Entry 4USR (X-ray diffraction, 1.83 A resolution); this record covers chain A.

# Chain A
Name: Monooxygenase
From: Pseudomonas stutzeri NF13
Notes: EC 1.14.13.8
UniProt: M2V3J0 (M2V3J0_PSEST); numbering as in UniProt (aligned over 1-358)
Sequence (361 residues; each row starts with the number of its first residue; numbers below 1 keep their minus sign (Gly-2 is residue -2)):
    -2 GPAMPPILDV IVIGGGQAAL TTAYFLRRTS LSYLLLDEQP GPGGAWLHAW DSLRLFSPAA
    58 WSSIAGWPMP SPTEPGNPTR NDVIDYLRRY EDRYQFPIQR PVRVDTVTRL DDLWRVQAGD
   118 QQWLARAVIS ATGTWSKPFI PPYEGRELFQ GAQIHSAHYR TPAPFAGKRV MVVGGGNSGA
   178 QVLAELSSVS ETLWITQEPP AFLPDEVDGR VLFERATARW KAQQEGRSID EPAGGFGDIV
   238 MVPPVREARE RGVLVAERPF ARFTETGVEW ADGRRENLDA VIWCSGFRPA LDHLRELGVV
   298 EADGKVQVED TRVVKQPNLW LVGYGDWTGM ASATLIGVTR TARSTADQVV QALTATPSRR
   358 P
Disordered / not traced: 355-358
Sequence notes: expression tag (-2 to 0)
Residues lining bound ligands: FAD (flavin-adenine dinucleotide): Ile10, Gly11, Gly12, Gly13, Gln14, Ala15, Leu33, Asp34, Glu35, Gln36, Gly41, Ala42, Trp43, Trp47, Leu50, Arg51, Leu52, Phe53, Val99, Arg100, Val101, Ala128, Thr129, Gly130, Thr131, Ser133, Ser175, Phe284, His290, Gly320, Ala330, Thr331, Leu332, Ile333
Reported in the primary citation:
  - binding site for flavin-adenine dinucleotide: Phe53
  - binding site for glycerol: Tyr140, Gln194
  - conformationally variable residues (order/disorder transition): Arg207 to Gly234

# Overview
Bound to chain A: flavin-adenine dinucleotide. From the paper: a binding site for glycerol at Tyr140 and
Gln194; a binding site for flavin-adenine dinucleotide at Phe53.
Chain A is Monooxygenase (Pseudomonas stutzeri NF13); the structure, Structure of flavin-containing
monooxygenase from Pseudomonas stutzeri NF13, was determined by X-ray diffraction.
